4NZI - chain A; structure by X-ray diffraction, 2.10 A resolution.

== Chain A ==
Name: Neuroglobin
From: Mus musculus
UniProtKB: Q9ER97 (NGB_MOUSE); residue numbers follow UniProt; this construct covers 1-151
Amino-acid sequence (154 residues; row label = number of the first residue in the row; numbers below 1 keep their minus sign (Gly-2 is residue -2)):
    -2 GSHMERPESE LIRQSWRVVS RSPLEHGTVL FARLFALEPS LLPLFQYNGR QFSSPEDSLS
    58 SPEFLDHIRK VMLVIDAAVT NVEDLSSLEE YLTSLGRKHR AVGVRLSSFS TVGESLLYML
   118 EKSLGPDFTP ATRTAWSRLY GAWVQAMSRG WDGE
Not modelled in the structure: -2 to 2, 151
Construct notes: expression tag (-2 to 0); engineered mutation Ser55 (Cys in Q9ER97), Ser120 (Cys in Q9ER97), Trp140 (Val in Q9ER97)
Metal / ion sites: heme Fe: His64, His96
Residues lining bound ligands: heme (HEM): Phe28, Leu31, Leu38, Leu41, Phe42, Tyr44, Glu60, His64, Lys67, Val68, Val71, Ile72, Tyr88, Leu92, Lys95, His96, Val99, Val101, Ser105, Phe106, Val109, Trp140

== In short ==
Chain A binds heme. The heme Fe site is built by His64 and His96.
Chain A is Neuroglobin (Mus musculus); the structure, Crystal structure of murine neuroglobin mutant V140W,
was determined by X-ray diffraction, deposited together with 4MU5, 4O1T, 4O2G and 4O35.
